Entry 6AP1 (electron microscopy, 3.20 A resolution); this record covers chains E and F of the 19 polymer chains in the assembly.

Chain E (and F):
Molecule: Vacuolar protein sorting-associated protein 4, Protein hcp1
Source organism: Saccharomyces cerevisiae (strain ATCC 204508 / S288c)
Notes: chain F of this document is another copy of the same molecule, construct and numbering; everything in this record applies to it too
Reference sequence: chimeric construct of P52917, Q9I747: residues 101-437 from P52917 (VPS4_YEAST) positions 101-437 (same numbers); residues 456-617 from Q9I747 positions 1-162 (UniProt number = residue number - 455)
Amino-acid sequence (519 residues; numbered 100 to 618; the number before each row is that of its first residue):
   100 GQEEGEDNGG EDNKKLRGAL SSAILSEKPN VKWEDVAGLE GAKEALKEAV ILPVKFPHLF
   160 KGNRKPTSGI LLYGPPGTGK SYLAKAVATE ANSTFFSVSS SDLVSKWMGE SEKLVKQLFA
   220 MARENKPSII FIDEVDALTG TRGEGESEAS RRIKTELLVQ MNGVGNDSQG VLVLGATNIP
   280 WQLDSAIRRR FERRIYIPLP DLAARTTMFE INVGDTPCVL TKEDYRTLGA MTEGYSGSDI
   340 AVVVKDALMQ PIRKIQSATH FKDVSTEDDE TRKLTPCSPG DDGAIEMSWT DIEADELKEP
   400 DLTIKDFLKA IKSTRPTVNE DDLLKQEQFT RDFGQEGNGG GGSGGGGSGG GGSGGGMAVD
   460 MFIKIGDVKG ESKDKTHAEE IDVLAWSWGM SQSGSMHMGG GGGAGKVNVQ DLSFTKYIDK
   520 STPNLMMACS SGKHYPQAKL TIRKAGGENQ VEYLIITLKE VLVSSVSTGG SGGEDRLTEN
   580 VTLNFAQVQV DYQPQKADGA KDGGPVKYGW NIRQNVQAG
Not modelled in the structure: 100-125, 365-368, 434-618 (chain F: 100-121, 365-368, 434-618)
Differences from the reference sequence: expression tag (100, 618); linker (438-455)
UniProt features mapped onto this chain:
  - binding site (ATP): Gly173 to Ser180
Ligand contacts: ADP (adenosine-5'-diphosphate): Val135, Ala136, Pro175, Gly176, Thr177, Gly178, Lys179, Ser180, Tyr181, Met307, Gly336, Ser337
Reported in the primary citation:
  - binding site for beryllium trifluoride: Arg288, Arg289

Interface between chain E and chain F:
Residue-residue contacts (25):
  Ser200(E) - Arg241(F)  hydrogen bond
  Ser200(E) - Arg250(F)  hydrogen bond (backbone-side chain)
  Val203(E) - Ser246(F)
  Ser204(E) - Ser246(F)
  Lys205(E) - Glu243(F)  hydrogen bond (side chain-backbone)
  Val312(E) - Asn162(F)  hydrogen bond (backbone-side chain)
  Gly313(E) - Asn162(F)
  Asp314(E) - Asn162(F)
  Thr315(E) - Asn162(F)  hydrogen bond
  Leu347(E) - Asn162(F)
  Ile351(E) - Arg163(F)
  Ile354(E) - Leu158(F)  hydrophobic
  Gln355(E) - Glu147(F)
  Gln355(E) - Leu151(F)
  Ser356(E) - Glu147(F)
  Trp388(E) - Lys146(F)
  Trp388(E) - Glu147(F)
  Trp388(E) - Leu151(F)  hydrophobic
  Trp388(E) - Phe155(F)  hydrophobic
  Thr389(E) - Lys154(F)
  Ile391(E) - Phe155(F)
  Ala393(E) - Phe155(F)  hydrophobic
  Asp394(E) - His157(F)  hydrogen bond (backbone-side chain)
  Leu396(E) - Leu158(F)  hydrophobic
  Glu398(E) - Arg163(F)  salt bridge
Interface residues without a listed pair, chain E (23 interface residues in all): Asp201, Asn311, Met348
Interface residues without a listed pair, chain F (19 interface residues in all): Ile150, Phe159, Lys164, Gly244, Arg251, Thr254

Overview:
23 residues of chain E face 19 of chain F across their interface; the contacts include 6 hydrogen bonds and 1
salt bridge. Polar pairs include Glu398(E)-Arg163(F), Ser200(E)-Arg241(F) and Ser200(E)-Arg250(F). Ligands of
chain E: ADP. The paper reports a binding site for beryllium trifluoride at Arg288(E) and Arg289(E).
Chain E and chain F are both Vacuolar protein sorting-associated protein 4, Protein hcp1 (Saccharomyces
cerevisiae (strain ATCC 204508 / S288c)); the structure, Vps4p-Vta1p complex with peptide binding to the
central pore of Vps4p, was determined by electron microscopy, deposited together with 6BMF.
